9B8B - chains J and B of the 14 polymer chains in the assembly; structure by electron microscopy, 3.20 A resolution.

[Chain J]
Molecule: RM20A3 fragment antigen binding light chain
Organism: Macaca mulatta
Sequence (109 residues; row label = number of the first residue in the row; note: 1 number in that range is skipped by the numbering (no residue carries it; nothing is unmodelled there); a row labelled like 27A-27C holds insertion residues (27A, then the next letters in order)):
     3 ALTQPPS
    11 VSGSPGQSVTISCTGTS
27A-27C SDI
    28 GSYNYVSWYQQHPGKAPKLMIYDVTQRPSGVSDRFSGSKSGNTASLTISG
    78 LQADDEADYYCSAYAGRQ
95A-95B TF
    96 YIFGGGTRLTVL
Disulfides: Cys23-Cys88

[Chain B]
Molecule: Transmembrane protein gp41
Organism: Human immunodeficiency virus 1
UniProtKB: Q2N0S6 (Q2N0S6_9HIV1); residues 512-664 here correspond to UniProt positions 509-661 (UniProt number = residue number - 3)
Sequence (153 residues; row label = number of the first residue in the row):
   512 AVGIGAVSLGFLGAAGSTMGAASMTLTVQARNLLSGIVQQQSNLLRAPEP
   562 QQHLLKDTHWGIKQLQARVLAVEHYLRDQQLLGIWGCSGKLICCTNVPWN
   612 SSWSNRNLSEIWDNMTWLQWDKEISNYTQIIYGLLEESQNQQEKNEQDLL
   662 ALD
Disordered / not traced: 512-518, 547-571
Sequence notes: conflict Ser519 (Phe516 in Q2N0S6), Pro559 (Ile556 in Q2N0S6), Pro561 (Ala558 in Q2N0S6), Asp568 (Leu565 in Q2N0S6), His570 (Val567 in Q2N0S6), His585 (Arg582 in Q2N0S6), Cys605 (Thr602 in Q2N0S6)
Disulfides: Cys598-Cys604
Covalent attachments: N-acetylglucosamine (NAG) linked to Asn611, Asn618, Asn637
Ligand contacts: N-acetylglucosamine (NAG; 2-acetamido-2-deoxy-beta-D-glucopyranose): Leu520, Gly524, Ser528

[How chain J and chain B interact]
Contacting residue pairs - 10 pairs, chain J then chain B:
  Tyr30(J) with Asp664(B), hydrogen bond (side chain-backbone)
  Tyr32(J) with Asp664(B), hydrogen bond
  Tyr91(J) with Leu663(B); Asp664(B), hydrogen bond (side chain-backbone)
  Gly93(J) with Asp664(B)
  Arg94(J) with Leu660(B), hydrogen bond (side chain-backbone); Leu661(B); Leu663(B), hydrogen bond (side chain-backbone); Asp664(B)
  Phe95B(J) with Leu663(B), hydrophobic

[Summary]
Chain J and chain B form an interface of 6 and 4 residues respectively, with 5 hydrogen bonds. Polar contacts
include Tyr30(J)-Asp664(B), Tyr32(J)-Asp664(B) and Tyr91(J)-Asp664(B). Bound to chain B: N-acetylglucosamine.
Covalently linked N-acetylglucosamine: at Asn611(B), Asn618(B) and Asn637(B).
Chain J is RM20A3 fragment antigen binding light chain (Macaca mulatta) and chain B is Transmembrane protein
gp41 (Human immunodeficiency virus 1); the structure, RM038 Fab in complex with Apex-GT 6.2 trimer and RM20A3
Fab, was determined by electron microscopy together with 9MPX, 9MQG, 9B8C, 9MPB and 9MPC from the same study.
